Entry 5A2A (X-ray diffraction, 1.90 A resolution); this record covers chain A.

Chain A:
Molecule: Apo form of anoxybacillus alpha-amylases
Organism: Anoxybacillus sp
Notes: EC 3.2.1.1; fragment: catalytic domain a with tim barrel fold (residues 26 to 139, 187 to 393), domain b (residues 140 to 186), and domain c with an all-alpah-beta fold (residues 394 to 475)
UniProtKB: I1VWH9 (I1VWH9_9BACI); numbering as in UniProt (aligned over 24-477)
Amino-acid sequence (454 residues; row label = number of the first residue in the row):
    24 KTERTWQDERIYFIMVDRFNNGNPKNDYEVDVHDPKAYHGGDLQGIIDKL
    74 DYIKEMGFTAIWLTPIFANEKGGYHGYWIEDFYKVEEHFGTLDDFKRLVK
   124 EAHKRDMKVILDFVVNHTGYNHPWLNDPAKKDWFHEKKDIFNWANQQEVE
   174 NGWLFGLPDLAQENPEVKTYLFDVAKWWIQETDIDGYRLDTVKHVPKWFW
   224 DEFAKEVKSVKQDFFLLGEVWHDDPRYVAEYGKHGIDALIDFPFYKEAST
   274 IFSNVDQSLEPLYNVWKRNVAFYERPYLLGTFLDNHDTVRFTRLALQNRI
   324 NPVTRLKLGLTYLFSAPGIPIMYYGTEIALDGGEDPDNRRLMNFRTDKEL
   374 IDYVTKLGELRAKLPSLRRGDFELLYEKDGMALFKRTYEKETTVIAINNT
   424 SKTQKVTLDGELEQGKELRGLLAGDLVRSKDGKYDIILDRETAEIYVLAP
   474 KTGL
Not modelled in the structure: 24-25
Ion coordination: Ca2+ site 1: N44, N46, N49, D50, G63, D65; Ca2+ site 2: N92, E109, E110; Ca2+ site 3: N139, E173, D182, H217; Ca2+ site 4 near E400 (its only coordinating residue here)
Reported in the primary citation:
  - Ca2+ coordination: N44, N46, N49, D50, G63, D65, N92, E109, E110, N139, E173, D182, H217, E400
  - Ca2+ coordination through a water molecule: E283
  - binding site for acetate ion: D213, R362
  - mutagenesis - F136V, A184D: increased stability (citing earlier work)
  - mutagenesis - Y210F, L212I: decreased stability (citing earlier work)
  - mutagenesis - A184D: increased catalytic activity (citing earlier work)
  - contacts within the chain: E93-W101 (backbone contact), F136-L212 (hydrophobic contact), F136-V138 (hydrophobic contact), H158-E186, H158-D182, A198-Y210 (hydrogen bond), Y210-L212 (hydrophobic contact)
  - catalytic residues: D213, E242, D310 (proposed by the authors, not directly observed)

In short:
N44, N46, N49, D50, G63 and D65 coordinate Ca2+ site 1. N92, E109 and E110 form the Ca2+ site 2. From the
paper: catalytic residues D213, E242 and D310; F136V and A184D increase stability; 4 substitutions were tested
in all.
Chain A is Apo form of anoxybacillus alpha-amylases (Anoxybacillus sp); the structure, Crystal Structure of
Anoxybacillus Alpha-amylase Provides Insights into a New Glycosyl Hydrolase Subclass, was determined by X-ray
diffraction, deposited together with 5A2B and 5A2C.
